7JU3 - chains A and C of the 4 polymer chains in the assembly; structure by X-ray diffraction, 2.70 A resolution.

Chain A:
Protein: HTH-type transcriptional regulator MtrR
Organism: Neisseria gonorrhoeae
UniProtKB: P39897 (MTRR_NEIGO); residues 1-210 here = UniProt positions 1-210
Sequence (213 residues; each row starts with the number of its first residue; numbers below 1 keep their minus sign (Ser-2 is residue -2)):
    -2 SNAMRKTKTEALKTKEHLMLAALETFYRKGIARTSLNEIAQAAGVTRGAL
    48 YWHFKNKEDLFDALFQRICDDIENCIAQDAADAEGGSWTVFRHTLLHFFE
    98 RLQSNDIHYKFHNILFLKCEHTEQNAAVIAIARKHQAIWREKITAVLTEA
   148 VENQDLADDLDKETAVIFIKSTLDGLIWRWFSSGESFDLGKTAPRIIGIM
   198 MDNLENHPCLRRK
Disordered / not traced: -2 to 7, 210
Differences from the reference sequence: expression tag (-2 to 0)
Ion coordination: Ca2+ site 1: Arg30, Glu35; Ca2+ site 2 near Glu202 (its only coordinating residue here)
Swiss-Prot annotation at these positions:
  - DNA-binding region: Ser32 to Phe51 (H-T-H motif)
Reported in the primary citation:
  - binding site for the 21-nt DNA strand (chain C): Thr11, Thr43, Arg44, Gly45, Tyr48, Trp49, His50
  - binding site for the 21-nt DNA strand: Arg44, Gly45, Trp49
  - mutagenesis - T43A, R44A, G45D: abolished binding to the 21-nt DNA strand (chain C)
  - mutagenesis - T11A (20-50-fold), A39T (3- to 5-fold), W49F (6-8-fold), H50A (20-47-fold), D79N (>10-fold), H105Y (>12-fold): decreased binding to the 21-nt DNA strand (chain C)
  - specificity-determining residues: Thr43, Arg44, Gly45
  - mutagenesis - R44A (2-fold), G45A (2-fold), Y48F (2-fold): increased growth in response to erythromycin
  - mutagenesis - A39T: unchanged growth in response to erythromycin
  - mutagenesis - G45D: abolished binding to DNA
  - mutagenesis - H105Y (>12-fold): decreased binding to DNA
  - mutagenesis - D79N (>10-fold): decreased binding to cognate DNA
  - mutagenesis - A39T (Tm change 4 degC): decreased stability

Chain C:
Molecule: 21-nt DNA strand
Organism: Neisseria gonorrhoeae
Sequence (21 nucleotides; each row starts with the number of its first residue):
     1 TATCCGTGCAATCGTGTATGT

Chain A / chain C interface:
Pairs across the interface (15):
  Ala8(A) - DC5(C)  phosphate contact
  Thr11(A) - DC5(C)  hydrogen bond to the phosphate
  Val42(A) - DG6(C)  phosphate contact
  Thr43(A) - DG6(C)  hydrogen bond to the phosphate
  Thr43(A) - DT7(C)  base contact
  Arg44(A) - DG8(C)  base contact
  Gly45(A) - DC5(C)  base contact
  Gly45(A) - DG6(C)  base contact
  Gly45(A) - DT7(C)  base contact
  Ala46(A) - DC5(C)  sugar contact
  Ala46(A) - DG6(C)  phosphate contact
  Trp49(A) - DT3(C)  sugar contact
  Trp49(A) - DC4(C)  hydrogen bond to the phosphate
  Trp49(A) - DC5(C)  base contact
  His50(A) - DC5(C)  salt bridge to the phosphate
Other interface residues (no listed pair), chain A (10 interface residues in all): Gly41
Other interface residues (no listed pair), chain C (7 interface residues in all): DC9

In short:
Chain A and chain C form an interface of 10 and 7 residues respectively, with 3 hydrogen bonds and 1 salt
bridge. Polar pairs include Thr11(A)-DC5(C), Thr43(A)-DG6(C) and Trp49(A)-DC4(C). The paper reports a binding
site for the 21-nt DNA strand (chain C) at Thr11(A), Thr43(A) and Arg44(A) among others; T11A, A39T and W49F
of chain A, among others, reduce binding to the 21-nt DNA strand (chain C); 11 substitutions were tested in
all.
Chain A is HTH-type transcriptional regulator MtrR and chain C is a 21-nt DNA strand, both from Neisseria
gonorrhoeae; the structure, MtrR bound to the mtrCDE operator from Neisseria gonorrhoeae, was determined by
X-ray diffraction (same publication as 7JNP).
